5G32 - chains A and D of the 6 polymer chains in the assembly; structure by X-ray diffraction, 2.20 A resolution.

Chain A:
Protein: RAD14
From: Saccharomyces cerevisiae
UniProt: P28519 (RAD14_YEAST); numbering as in UniProt (aligned over 188-306)
Sequence (131 residues; numbered 187 to 317; the number before each row is that of its first residue):
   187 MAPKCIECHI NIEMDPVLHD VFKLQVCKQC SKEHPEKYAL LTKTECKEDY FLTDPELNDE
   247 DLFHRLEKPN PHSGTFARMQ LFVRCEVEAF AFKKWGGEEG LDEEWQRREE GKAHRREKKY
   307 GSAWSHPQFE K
Disordered / not traced: 187, 302-317
Sequence notes: initiating methionine (187); expression tag (307-317)
Ion coordination: Zn2+: Cys191, Cys194, Cys213, Cys216
Swiss-Prot annotation at these positions:
  - zinc finger: Cys191 to Cys216
  - binding site (Zn(2+)): Cys191, Cys194, Cys213, Cys216
  - mutagenesis: Val207 (V207M: In RAD14-2; loss of recognition of cyclobutane pyrimidine dimers), Cys216 (C216Y: In RAD14-2; loss of recognition of cyclobutane pyrimidine dimers)

Chain D:
Molecule: 14-nt DNA strand
From: Synthetic construct
Sequence (14 nucleotides; each row starts with the number of its first residue):
     1 GTGATGACGT AGAG

How chain A and chain D interact:
Contacting residue pairs - 8 pairs, chain A then chain D:
  Thr239(A) - DA7(D)  hydrogen bond to the phosphate
  Pro241(A) - DG6(D)  phosphate contact
  Pro241(A) - DA7(D)  phosphate contact
  Phe262(A) - DG14(D)  stacking on the base
  Arg294(A) - DC8(D)  salt bridge to the phosphate
  Arg294(A) - DG9(D)  salt bridge to the phosphate
  Arg301(A) - DG9(D)  phosphate contact
  Arg301(A) - DT10(D)  salt bridge to the phosphate
Interface residues without a listed pair, chain A (7 interface residues in all): Asn256, Trp281

Summary:
7 residues of chain A face 6 of chain D across their interface, with 1 hydrogen bond, 3 salt bridges and 1
aromatic stacking contact. Polar contacts include Thr239(A)-DA7(D), Arg294(A)-DC8(D) and Arg294(A)-DG9(D).
Here chain A is RAD14 (Saccharomyces cerevisiae) and chain D is a 14-nt DNA strand (Synthetic construct).
Entry 5G32 (Structure of Rad14 in complex with acetylaminophenyl-guanine containing DNA) was determined by
X-ray diffraction (same publication as 5G33, 5G34 and 5G35).
